PDB entry 5C9V | X-ray diffraction, 2.35 A resolution | chain A

Chain A:
Name: E3 ubiquitin-protein ligase parkin
Source organism: Homo sapiens
Notes: EC 6.3.2.-
UniProtKB: O60260 (PRKN2_HUMAN); numbering as in UniProt (aligned over 137-465)
Amino-acid sequence (330 residues; each row starts with the number of its first residue):
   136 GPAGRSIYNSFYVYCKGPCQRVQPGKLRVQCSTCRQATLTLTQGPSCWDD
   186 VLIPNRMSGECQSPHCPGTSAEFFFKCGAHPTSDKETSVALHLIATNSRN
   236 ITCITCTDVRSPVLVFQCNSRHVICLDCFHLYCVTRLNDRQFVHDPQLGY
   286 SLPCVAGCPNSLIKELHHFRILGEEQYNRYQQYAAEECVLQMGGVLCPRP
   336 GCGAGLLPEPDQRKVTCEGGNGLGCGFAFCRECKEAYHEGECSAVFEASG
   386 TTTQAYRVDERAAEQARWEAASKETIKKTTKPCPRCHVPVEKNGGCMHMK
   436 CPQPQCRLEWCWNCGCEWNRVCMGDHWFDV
Disordered / not traced: 136-141, 354-356, 385-390, 405-413
Differences from the reference sequence: expression tag (136); engineered mutation A319 (Gly in O60260)
Swiss-Prot annotation at these positions:
  - zinc finger: S141 to A225 (RING-type 0), C238 to C293 (RING-type 1), N313 to C377 (IBR-type), C418 to C449 (RING-type 2)
  - region: T204 to C238 (SYT11 binding 1), H257 to C293 (SYT11 binding 2), S378 to T410 (REP)
  - active site: C431
  - binding site (Zn(2+)): C238, C241, C253, H257, C260, C263, C289, C293, C332, C337, C352, C360, C365, C368, H373, C377, C418, C421, C436, C441 and 4 more in UniProt
  - modified residue (Phosphothreonine): T175, T217
  - cross-link (Glycyl lysine isopeptide (Lys-Gly)): K349 (interchain with G-Cter in ISG15), K369 (interchain with G-Cter in ISG15)
  - natural variant: K161 (K161N: In PARK2), M192 (M192L: In PARK2; uncertain significance; M192V: In PARK2; uncertain significance), K211 (K211N: In PARK2), C212 (C212Y: In PARK2), T240 (T240M: In PARK2; T240R: In PARK2), C253 (C253Y: In PARK), R256 (R256C: In PARK2 and PARK; uncertain significance), R275 (R275W: In PARK2 and PARK), D280 (D280N: In PARK), G284 (G284R: In PARK2), C289 (C289G: In PARK2), Q311 (Q311R: In a patient with Parkinson disease; uncertain significance), 10 further natural variant entries in UniProt
  - mutagenesis: T175 (T175A: Loss of phosphorylation. Reduced mitochondrial localization; when associated with A-217; T175E: Phosphomimetic mutant. Mostly localizes to the mitochondria; when associated with E-217), T217 (T217A: Loss of phosphorylation. Reduced mitochondrial localization; when associated with A-175; T217E: Phosphomimetic mutant. Mostly localizes to the mitochondria; when associated with E-175), C238 (C238S: Loss of mitochondrial localization), C332 (C332S: Impairs folding of IBR domain), C337 (C337A: Impairs the ability to ubiquitinate SNCAIP), C365 (C365S: Impairs protein folding), W403 (W403A: Decreased autoinhibition and increased E3 activity), C421 (C421A: Impairs the ability of self-ubiquitination and to ubiquitinate SNCAIP), G429 (G429E: Reduced self-ubiquitination), C431 (C431A: Loss of activity; C431S: Impairs the ability to ubiquitinate target proteins. No effect on translocation to mitochondria), H433 (H433N/A: Impaired activity), E444 (E444Q/A: Impaired activity)
Bound ions: Zn2+ site 1: C150, C154, C212, H215; Zn2+ site 2: C166, C169, C196, C201; Zn2+ site 3: C238, C241, C260, C263; Zn2+ site 4: C253, H257, C289, C293; Zn2+ site 5: C332, C337, C352, C360; Zn2+ site 6: C365, C368, H373, C377; Zn2+ site 7: C418, C421, C436, C441; Zn2+ site 8: C446, C449, C457, H461
From the paper describing this entry:
  - mutagenesis - K151E, G284R, A320R: abolished binding to phosphoUb
  - disease-associated variants - G284R: abolished binding to phosphoUb
  - mutagenesis - K151E, G284R, H302A, A320R: decreased catalytic activity on phosphoUb
  - disease-associated variants - K161N: unchanged binding to phosphoUb
  - mutagenesis - K161N, G319A: unchanged catalytic activity on phosphoUb
  - mutagenesis - G319A: unchanged binding to phosphoUb
  - catalytic residues: C431 (citing earlier work)

Summary:
C150, C154, C212 and H215 coordinate Zn2+ site 1. C166, C169, C196 and C201 coordinate Zn2+ site 2. Curated
annotation (UniProt) lists active-site residue C431, 24 Zn2+-binding residues and 12 mutagenesis sites. From
the paper: the catalytic residue C431; K151E, G284R and H302A, among others, reduce catalytic activity on
phosphoUb; 6 substitutions were tested in all.
Chain A is E3 ubiquitin-protein ligase parkin (Homo sapiens); the structure, Structure of human Parkin G319A,
was determined by X-ray diffraction.
